PDB entry 3B6F | X-ray diffraction, 3.45 A resolution | chains I and C of the 10 polymer chains in the assembly

# Chain I
Molecule: 147-nt DNA strand
Source organism: Homo sapiens
Sequence (147 nucleotides; numbered -73 to 73; the number before each row is that of its first residue; numbers below 1 keep their minus sign (DA-73 is residue -73)):
   -73 ATCAATATCCACCTGCAGATACTACCAAAAGTGTATTTGGAAACTGCTCC
   -23 ATCAAAAGGCATGTTCAGCTGGAATCCAGCTGAACATGCCTTTTGATGGA
    27 GCAGTTTCCAAATACACTTTTGGTAGTATCTGCAGGTGGATATTGAT

# Chain C
Molecule: Histone H2A
Source organism: Xenopus laevis
UniProt: Q6AZJ8 (Q6AZJ8_XENLA); aligned to UniProt positions 2-129 over residues 1-128 (the alignment contains insertions or deletions, so no single offset holds)
Chain sequence (128 residues; each row starts with the number of its first residue):
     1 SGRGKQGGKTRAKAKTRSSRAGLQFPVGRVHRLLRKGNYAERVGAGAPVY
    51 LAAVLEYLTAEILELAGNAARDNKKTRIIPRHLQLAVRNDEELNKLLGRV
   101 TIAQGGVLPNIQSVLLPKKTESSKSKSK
Not modelled in the structure: 1-14, 121-128

# How chain I and chain C interact
Residue-residue contacts (14; chain I residue first):
  DA-55(I) with Arg77(C), sugar contact
  DA-45(I) with Arg32(C), salt bridge to the phosphate
  DA-44(I) with Gly28(C), phosphate contact; Arg29(C), hydrogen bond to the phosphate; Arg32(C), salt bridge to the phosphate
  DG-43(I) with Lys15(C), phosphate contact; Thr16(C), sugar contact; Arg17(C), salt bridge to the phosphate; Arg20(C), phosphate contact; Gly28(C), phosphate contact
  DT-42(I) with Lys15(C), hydrogen bond to the phosphate; Arg20(C), salt bridge to the phosphate
  DT-36(I) with Arg42(C), hydrogen bond to the phosphate
  DG-35(I) with Arg42(C), hydrogen bond to the sugar
Other interface residues (no listed pair), chain I (8 interface residues in all): DT-54

# Overview
The interface between chain I and chain C involves 8 residues on one side and 9 on the other, with 4 hydrogen
bonds and 4 salt bridges. Polar contacts include DG-35(I)-Arg42(C), DA-44(I)-Arg29(C) and DT-42(I)-Lys15(C).
Chain I is a 147-nt DNA strand (Homo sapiens) and chain C is Histone H2A (Xenopus laevis); the structure,
Nucleosome core particle treated with cisplatin, was determined by X-ray diffraction together with 3B6G from
the same study.
